Entry 8QXO (electron microscopy, 3.43 A resolution); this record covers chains B and D of the 4 polymer chains in the assembly.

Chain B (and D):
Molecule: Deoxynucleoside triphosphate triphosphohydrolase SAMHD1
From: Homo sapiens
Notes: chain D of this document is another copy of the same molecule, construct and numbering; everything in this record applies to it too
UniProtKB: Q9Y3Z3 (SAMH1_HUMAN); residues 1-626 here = UniProt positions 1-626
Sequence (626 residues; row label = number of the first residue in the row):
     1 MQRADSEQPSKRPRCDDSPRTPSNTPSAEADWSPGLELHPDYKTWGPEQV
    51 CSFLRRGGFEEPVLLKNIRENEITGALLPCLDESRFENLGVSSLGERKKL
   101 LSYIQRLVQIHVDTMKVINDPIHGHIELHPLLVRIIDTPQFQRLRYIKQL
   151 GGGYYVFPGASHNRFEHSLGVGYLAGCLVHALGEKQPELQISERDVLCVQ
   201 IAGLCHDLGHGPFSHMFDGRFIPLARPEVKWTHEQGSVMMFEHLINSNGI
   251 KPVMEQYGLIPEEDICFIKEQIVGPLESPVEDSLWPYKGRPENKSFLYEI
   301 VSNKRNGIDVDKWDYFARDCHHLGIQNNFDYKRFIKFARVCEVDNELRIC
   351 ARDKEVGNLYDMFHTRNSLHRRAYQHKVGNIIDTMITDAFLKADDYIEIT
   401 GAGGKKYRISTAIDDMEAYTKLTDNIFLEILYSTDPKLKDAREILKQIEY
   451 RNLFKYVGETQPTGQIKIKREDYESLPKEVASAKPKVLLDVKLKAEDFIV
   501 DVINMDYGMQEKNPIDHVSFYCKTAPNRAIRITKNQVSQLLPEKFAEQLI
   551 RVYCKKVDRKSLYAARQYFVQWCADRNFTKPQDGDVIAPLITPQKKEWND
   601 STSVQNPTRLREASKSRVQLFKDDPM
Not modelled in the structure: 1-113, 277-283, 578-626
Bound ions: Fe ion: H167, H206, D311 (together with 2'-deoxycytidine-5'-triphosphate)
Small-molecule neighbours:
  - 2'-deoxycytidine-5'-triphosphate (DCP): Q149, L150, R164, H167, H206, D207, H210, H215, H233, D311, Y315, Y374
  - 2'-deoxyadenosine 5'-triphosphate (DTP), molecule 1: V156, F157, P158, I325, R372, H376, K377, V378
  - 2'-deoxyadenosine 5'-triphosphate (DTP), molecule 2: R333, F337, R352, K354, N358, K523
  - GTP (guanosine-5'-triphosphate): K116, V117, I118, V133, I136, D137, Q142, R145, F165
  - GTP: Y155, V156, V378, R451, K455
Curated features (UniProtKB/Swiss-Prot):
  - active site: H233
  - binding site (GTP): K116, V117, D137, Q142, R145, R451, K455, K523
  - binding site (dATP): N119, Q149, V156, R164, H210, H215, K312, Y315, D319, R333, R352, K354, N358, R366, Q375, H376, K377, K523
  - binding site (dCTP): N119, Q149, V156, R164, H210, H215, K312, Y315, D319, R333, R352, K354, R366, R372, Q375, H376, K377, K523
  - binding site (dGTP): N119, Q149, L150, V156, R164, K312, Y315, D319, R333, R352, K354, N358, R366, Y374, Q375, H376, K377, K523
  - binding site (dTTP): N119, Q149, V156, R164, H210, H215, K312, Y315, D319, R333, R352, K354, Q375, H376, K377, K523
  - binding site (Mn(2+)): H167, H206, D207, D311
  - modified residue: M1 (N-acetylmethionine), S18 (Phosphoserine), T21 (Phosphothreonine), T25 (Phosphothreonine), S33 (Phosphoserine), S93 (Phosphoserine), T592 (Microbial infection: Phosphothreonine)
  - cross-link (Glycyl lysine isopeptide (Lys-Gly)): K467 (interchain with G-Cter in SUMO2), K469 (interchain with G-Cter in SUMO2), K492 (interchain with G-Cter in SUMO2), K622 (interchain with G-Cter in SUMO2)
  - natural variant: D120 to H123 (deletion: In AGS5), H123 (H123P: In AGS5), R143 (R143C: In AGS5; R143H: In AGS5), R145 (R145Q: In AGS5), H167 (H167Y: In AGS5), I201 (I201N: In AGS5 and CHBL2), G209 (G209S: In AGS5), M254 (M254V: In AGS5), R290 (R290H: In AGS5), L369 (L369S: In AGS5), M385 (M385V: In AGS5), I448 (I448T: In AGS5), 1 further natural variant entry in UniProt
  - mutagenesis: L77 (L77F: Increased stability of the tetramer and increased deoxynucleoside triphosphate (dNTPase) activity; when associated with F-77 and F-80 and R-111), C80 (C80F: Increased stability of the tetramer and increased deoxynucleoside triphosphate (dNTPase) activity; when associated with F-77 and R-111), H111 (H111R: Increased stability of the tetramer and increased deoxynucleoside triphosphate (dNTPase) activity; when associated with F-77 and F-80), D137 (D137A: Impairs homotetramerization and nearly abolishes dNTPase activity), Q142 (Q142E/A: Impairs homotetramerization and nearly abolishes dNTPase activity; when associated with K-145), R143 (R143A: Abolished ability to restrict infection by viruses), R145 (R145A: Impairs homotetramerization and nearly abolishes dNTPase activity. Abolished ability to restrict infection by viruses; R145K: Impairs homotetramerization and nearly abolishes dNTPase activity ...), Q149 (Q149A: Abolished dNTPase activity without affecting homotetramerization. Abolished dNTPase activity; when associated with A-319), R164 (R164A: Abolished ability to restrict infection by viruses), H167 (H167A: Abolished ability to restrict infection by viruses), H206 to D207 (Abolishes zinc binding and dNTPase activity. Does not affect ability to promote DNA end resection at stalled replication forks), H206 (H206A: Abolished ability to restrict infection by viruses), 33 further mutagenesis entries in UniProt
From the paper describing this entry:
  - catalytic residues: H215
  - mutagenesis - R164A, H215A: abolished catalytic activity
  - mutagenesis - R366A (300-fold), Q375A (15 to 20-fold), Q375N (15 to 20-fold): decreased catalytic activity

Interface between chain B and chain D:
Pairs across the interface (28; chain B residue first):
  Q326(B) with N327(D)
  N327(B) with Q326(D); N327(D); N328(D)
  N328(B) with Q326(D); N328(D)
  N358(B) with R372(D), hydrogen bond
  D361(B) with H364(D), salt bridge; S368(D), hydrogen bond; R371(D), salt bridge
  H364(B) with D361(D); H364(D)
  N367(B) with L540(D)
  S368(B) with D361(D)
  P462(B) with Q539(D)
  S538(B) with E547(D), hydrogen bond
  Q539(B) with E547(D), hydrogen bond (backbone-side chain)
  L540(B) with N367(D); Y507(D), hydrophobic; P542(D); A546(D); E547(D)
  P542(B) with L540(D); L541(D)
  K544(B) with Q539(D); L540(D)
  F545(B) with L540(D)
  E547(B) with L540(D)
Also at the interface, not in a pair above, chain B (23 interface residues in all): T365, R371, K377, Y507, N535, L541, E543
Also at the interface, not in a pair above, chain D (22 interface residues in all): K354, G357, P462, E543, K544, F545

In short:
Chain B and chain D form an interface of 23 and 22 residues respectively; the contacts include 4 hydrogen
bonds and 2 salt bridges. Among the polar pairs are D361(B)-H364(D), D361(B)-R371(D) and N358(B)-R372(D). The
paper reports the catalytic residue H215(B); R366A, Q375A and Q375N of chain B reduce catalytic activity; 5
substitutions were tested in all.
Chain B and chain D are both Deoxynucleoside triphosphate triphosphohydrolase SAMHD1 (Homo sapiens); the
structure, Cryo-EM structure of tetrameric human SAMHD1 State V - Depleted relaxed, was determined by electron
microscopy (same publication as 8QXJ, 8QXK, 8QXL, 8QXM and 8QXN).
